7XXF - chains M and S of the 47 polymer chains in the assembly; structure by electron microscopy, 2.24 A resolution.

[Chain M]
Protein: Reaction center protein M chain
From: Rhodopila globiformis
UniProtKB: A0A2S6NEP5 (A0A2S6NEP5_RHOGL); residue numbers follow UniProt; this construct covers 1-326
Sequence (326 residues; row label = number of the first residue in the row):
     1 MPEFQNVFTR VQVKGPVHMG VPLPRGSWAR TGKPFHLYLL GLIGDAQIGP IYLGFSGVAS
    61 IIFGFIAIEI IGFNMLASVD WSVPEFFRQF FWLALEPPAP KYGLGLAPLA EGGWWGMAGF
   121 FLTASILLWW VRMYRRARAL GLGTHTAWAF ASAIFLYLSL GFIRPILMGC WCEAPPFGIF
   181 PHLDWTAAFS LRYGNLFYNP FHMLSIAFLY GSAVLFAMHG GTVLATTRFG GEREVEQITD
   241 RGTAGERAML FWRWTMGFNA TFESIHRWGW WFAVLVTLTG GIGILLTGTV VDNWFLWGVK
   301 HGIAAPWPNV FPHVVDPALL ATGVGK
Disordered / not traced: 1, 322-326
Disulfide bonds: Cys170-Cys172
Bound ions: Fe ion: His219, Glu234, His266 (shared with 2 residues of chain L)
Residues lining bound ligands:
  - bacteriochlorophyll a (BCL), molecule 1: Ile68, Leu122, Ile126, Phe150, Ala153, Ile154, Leu156, Tyr157, Leu160, Phe177, Trp185, Thr186, Ala187, Phe189, Ser190, Leu196, Phe197, His202, Ser205, Ile206, Leu209, Tyr210, Val276, Gly280, Gly281, Gly283, Ile284
  - bacteriochlorophyll a (BCL), molecule 2: Phe90, Tyr157, Leu160, Pro175, Ile179, His182, Leu183, Trp185, Thr186
  - bacteriochlorophyll a (BCL), molecule 3: Thr186, Phe197, Leu209, Tyr210
  - bacteriochlorophyll a (BCL), molecule 4: Phe197, His202, Met203, Ile206, Ala207, Tyr210, Gly211, Val214, Phe272
  - bacteriopheophytin a (BPH), molecule 1: Ser60, Ile61, Ile62, Gly64, Phe65, Ile68, Leu122, Ser125, Ile126, Trp129, Met133, Thr146, Ala149, Phe150, Ala153, Ala273, Val274, Thr277
  - bacteriopheophytin a (BPH), molecule 2: Tyr210, Ala213, Val214, Ala217, Met218, Trp252, Thr255, Met256
  - R.g.Keto-II (I7D; (6E,8E,10E,12E,14E,16E,18E,20E,22E,24E,26E,28E)-2,31-dimethoxy-2,6,10,14,19,23,27,31-octamethyl-dotriaconta-6,8,10,12,14,16,18,20,22,24,26,28-dodecaen-5-one): Ile68, Glu69, Ile71, Gly72, Met75, Phe86, Phe90, Leu106, Trp115, Gly116, Gly119, Phe120, Thr123, Tyr157, Leu160, Gly161, Phe162, Trp171, Pro175, Pro176, Phe177, Gly178, Ile179, His182
  - menaquinone-9 (MQ9): Val214, Leu215, Met218, His219, Thr222, Gly245, Ala248, Met249, Trp252, Met256, Phe258, Asn259, Ala260, Thr261, Phe262, Ile265, Trp268, Phe272

[Chain S]
Protein: Light-harvesting protein
From: Rhodopila globiformis
UniProtKB: A0A2S6NEK3 (A0A2S6NEK3_RHOGL); residue numbers follow UniProt; this construct covers 1-61
Sequence (61 residues; numbered 1 to 61; the number before each row is that of its first residue):
     1 MWRMWLLFDP RRILVALGVF LFVLALLIHF ILLSTDRFNW LDGPHRGAVA AQMAPLPAPV
    61 K
Disordered / not traced: 59-61
Modified positions: Met1 (N-formylmethionine; FME)
Residues lining bound ligands:
  - bacteriochlorophyll a (BCL), molecule 1: Met1, Leu21, Leu24, Ala25, Ile28, His29, Leu32, Phe38
  - bacteriochlorophyll a (BCL), molecule 2: Phe8, Ile13, Phe20, Ile28
  - bacteriochlorophyll a (BCL), molecule 3: Leu14, Val15, Leu17, Gly18, Val19, Leu21, Phe22, Ala25, His29, Leu32, Trp40
  - R.g.Keto-II (I7D; (6E,8E,10E,12E,14E,16E,18E,20E,22E,24E,26E,28E)-2,31-dimethoxy-2,6,10,14,19,23,27,31-octamethyl-dotriaconta-6,8,10,12,14,16,18,20,22,24,26,28-dodecaen-5-one), molecule 1: Arg3, Met4, Leu7
  - R.g.Keto-II (I7D), molecule 2: Leu14, Leu17, Phe20, Leu21, Leu24, Ile28, Ile31
  - R.g.Keto-II (I7D), molecule 3: Phe22, Ala25, Leu26, His29, Phe30, Leu33, Trp40

[How chain M and chain S interact]
Residue-residue contacts (24):
  Phe65(M) - Val23(S)  hydrophobic
  Glu69(M) - Val23(S)
  Phe73(M) - Leu27(S)  hydrophobic
  Phe73(M) - Phe30(S)  hydrophobic
  Asn74(M) - Phe30(S)
  Trp81(M) - Phe30(S)  hydrophobic
  Trp81(M) - Ile31(S)  hydrophobic
  Trp81(M) - Ser34(S)
  Ala99(M) - Gln52(S)
  Pro100(M) - Ala51(S)
  Pro100(M) - Gln52(S)
  Pro100(M) - Ala54(S)
  Pro100(M) - Pro55(S)
  Pro100(M) - Pro57(S)
  Lys101(M) - Ala50(S)
  Tyr102(M) - Ala50(S)
  Glu111(M) - Ala48(S)
  Glu111(M) - Val49(S)
  Glu111(M) - Ala50(S)  hydrogen bond (side chain-backbone)
  Trp114(M) - Phe30(S)  hydrophobic
  Met168(M) - Leu56(S)  hydrophobic
  Cys170(M) - Leu56(S)  hydrophobic
  Cys172(M) - Leu56(S)  hydrophobic
  Glu173(M) - Leu56(S)
Interface residues without a listed pair, chain M (21 interface residues in all): Ile66, Ala77, Glu96, Pro97, Gly103, Gly169
Interface residues without a listed pair, chain S (16 interface residues in all): Phe22, Leu26

[Overview]
The interface between chain M and chain S involves 21 residues on one side and 16 on the other; the contacts
include 1 hydrogen bond. Its one hydrogen-bonded contact is Glu111(M)-Ala50(S). Bound to chain M: 4 copies of
bacteriochlorophyll a, bacteriopheophytin a, menaquinone-9 and R.g.Keto-II.
Chain M is Reaction center protein M chain and chain S is Light-harvesting protein, both from Rhodopila
globiformis; the structure, Structure of photosynthetic LH1-RC super-complex of Rhodopila globiformis, was
determined by electron microscopy.
